2PYO - chains J and A of the 10 polymer chains in the assembly; structure by X-ray diffraction, 2.43 A resolution.

Chain J:
Molecule: 147-nt DNA strand
Source organism: Homo sapiens
Sequence (147 nucleotides; each row starts with the number of its first residue; numbers below 1 keep their minus sign (DA-73 is residue -73)):
   -73 ATCAATATCCACCTGCAGATACTACCAAAAGTGTATTTGGAAACTGCTCC
   -23 ATCAAAAGGCATGTTCAGCTGGATTCCAGCTGAACATGCCTTTTGATGGA
    27 GCAGTTTCCAAATACACTTTTGGTAGTATCTGCAGGTGGATATTGAT
Metal / ion sites: Mn2+ near DG-34 (its only coordinating residue here)

Chain A:
Protein: Histone H3
Source organism: Drosophila melanogaster
Reference sequence: P02299 (H3_DROME); residues 1-135 here correspond to UniProt positions 2-136 (UniProt number = residue number + 1)
Sequence (135 residues; each row starts with the number of its first residue):
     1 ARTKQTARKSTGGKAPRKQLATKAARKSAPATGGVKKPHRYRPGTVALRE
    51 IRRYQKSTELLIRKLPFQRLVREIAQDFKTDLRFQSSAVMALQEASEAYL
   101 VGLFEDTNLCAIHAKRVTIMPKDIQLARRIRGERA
Not modelled in the structure: 1-36

How chain J and chain A interact:
Residue-residue contacts (30; chain J residue first):
  DA-69(J) - His39(A)  phosphate contact
  DT-68(J) - His39(A)  phosphate contact
  DT-68(J) - Tyr41(A)  sugar contact
  DA-67(J) - Tyr41(A)  sugar contact
  DA-67(J) - Arg49(A)  hydrogen bond to the phosphate
  DT-66(J) - Arg49(A)  phosphate contact
  DG8(J) - Pro43(A)  phosphate contact
  DG8(J) - Gly44(A)  hydrogen bond to the phosphate
  DA9(J) - Arg40(A)  hydrogen bond to the base
  DA9(J) - Tyr41(A)  sugar contact
  DA9(J) - Arg42(A)  sugar contact
  DA9(J) - Pro43(A)  sugar contact
  DA9(J) - Gly44(A)  hydrogen bond to the phosphate
  DA9(J) - Thr45(A)  hydrogen bond to the phosphate
  DA9(J) - Val46(A)  hydrogen bond to the phosphate
  DA9(J) - Ala47(A)  hydrogen bond to the phosphate
  DA10(J) - His39(A)  phosphate contact
  DA10(J) - Arg40(A)  hydrogen bond to the sugar
  DA10(J) - Tyr41(A)  hydrogen bond to the phosphate
  DA10(J) - Val46(A)  phosphate contact
  DT17(J) - Arg63(A)  salt bridge to the phosphate
  DT17(J) - Leu65(A)  phosphate contact
  DT17(J) - Pro66(A)  sugar contact
  DT17(J) - Arg69(A)  salt bridge to the phosphate
  DT18(J) - Arg63(A)  phosphate contact
  DT18(J) - Lys64(A)  hydrogen bond to the phosphate
  DT18(J) - Leu65(A)  hydrogen bond to the phosphate
  DA26(J) - Arg83(A)  hydrogen bond to the sugar
  DG27(J) - Asp81(A)  phosphate contact
  DG27(J) - Arg83(A)  sugar contact
Also at the interface, not in a pair above, chain J (15 interface residues in all): DC-65, DT7, DC16, DG25
Also at the interface, not in a pair above, chain A (20 interface residues in all): Glu50, Lys56, Thr118

In short:
15 residues of chain J face 20 of chain A across their interface; the contacts include 12 hydrogen bonds and 2
salt bridges. Polar pairs include DA9(J)-Arg40(A), DA10(J)-Arg40(A) and DA26(J)-Arg83(A).
Chain J is a 147-nt DNA strand (Homo sapiens) and chain A is Histone H3 (Drosophila melanogaster); the
structure, Drosophila nucleosome core, was determined by X-ray diffraction.
